1SFO - chains A and B of the 12 polymer chains in the assembly; structure by X-ray diffraction, 3.61 A resolution.

== Chain A ==
Name: DNA-directed RNA polymerase II largest subunit
Source organism: Saccharomyces cerevisiae
Notes: EC 2.7.7.6
UniProtKB: P04050 (RPB1_YEAST); residue numbers follow UniProt; this construct covers 1-1733
Chain sequence (1733 residues; row label = number of the first residue in the row):
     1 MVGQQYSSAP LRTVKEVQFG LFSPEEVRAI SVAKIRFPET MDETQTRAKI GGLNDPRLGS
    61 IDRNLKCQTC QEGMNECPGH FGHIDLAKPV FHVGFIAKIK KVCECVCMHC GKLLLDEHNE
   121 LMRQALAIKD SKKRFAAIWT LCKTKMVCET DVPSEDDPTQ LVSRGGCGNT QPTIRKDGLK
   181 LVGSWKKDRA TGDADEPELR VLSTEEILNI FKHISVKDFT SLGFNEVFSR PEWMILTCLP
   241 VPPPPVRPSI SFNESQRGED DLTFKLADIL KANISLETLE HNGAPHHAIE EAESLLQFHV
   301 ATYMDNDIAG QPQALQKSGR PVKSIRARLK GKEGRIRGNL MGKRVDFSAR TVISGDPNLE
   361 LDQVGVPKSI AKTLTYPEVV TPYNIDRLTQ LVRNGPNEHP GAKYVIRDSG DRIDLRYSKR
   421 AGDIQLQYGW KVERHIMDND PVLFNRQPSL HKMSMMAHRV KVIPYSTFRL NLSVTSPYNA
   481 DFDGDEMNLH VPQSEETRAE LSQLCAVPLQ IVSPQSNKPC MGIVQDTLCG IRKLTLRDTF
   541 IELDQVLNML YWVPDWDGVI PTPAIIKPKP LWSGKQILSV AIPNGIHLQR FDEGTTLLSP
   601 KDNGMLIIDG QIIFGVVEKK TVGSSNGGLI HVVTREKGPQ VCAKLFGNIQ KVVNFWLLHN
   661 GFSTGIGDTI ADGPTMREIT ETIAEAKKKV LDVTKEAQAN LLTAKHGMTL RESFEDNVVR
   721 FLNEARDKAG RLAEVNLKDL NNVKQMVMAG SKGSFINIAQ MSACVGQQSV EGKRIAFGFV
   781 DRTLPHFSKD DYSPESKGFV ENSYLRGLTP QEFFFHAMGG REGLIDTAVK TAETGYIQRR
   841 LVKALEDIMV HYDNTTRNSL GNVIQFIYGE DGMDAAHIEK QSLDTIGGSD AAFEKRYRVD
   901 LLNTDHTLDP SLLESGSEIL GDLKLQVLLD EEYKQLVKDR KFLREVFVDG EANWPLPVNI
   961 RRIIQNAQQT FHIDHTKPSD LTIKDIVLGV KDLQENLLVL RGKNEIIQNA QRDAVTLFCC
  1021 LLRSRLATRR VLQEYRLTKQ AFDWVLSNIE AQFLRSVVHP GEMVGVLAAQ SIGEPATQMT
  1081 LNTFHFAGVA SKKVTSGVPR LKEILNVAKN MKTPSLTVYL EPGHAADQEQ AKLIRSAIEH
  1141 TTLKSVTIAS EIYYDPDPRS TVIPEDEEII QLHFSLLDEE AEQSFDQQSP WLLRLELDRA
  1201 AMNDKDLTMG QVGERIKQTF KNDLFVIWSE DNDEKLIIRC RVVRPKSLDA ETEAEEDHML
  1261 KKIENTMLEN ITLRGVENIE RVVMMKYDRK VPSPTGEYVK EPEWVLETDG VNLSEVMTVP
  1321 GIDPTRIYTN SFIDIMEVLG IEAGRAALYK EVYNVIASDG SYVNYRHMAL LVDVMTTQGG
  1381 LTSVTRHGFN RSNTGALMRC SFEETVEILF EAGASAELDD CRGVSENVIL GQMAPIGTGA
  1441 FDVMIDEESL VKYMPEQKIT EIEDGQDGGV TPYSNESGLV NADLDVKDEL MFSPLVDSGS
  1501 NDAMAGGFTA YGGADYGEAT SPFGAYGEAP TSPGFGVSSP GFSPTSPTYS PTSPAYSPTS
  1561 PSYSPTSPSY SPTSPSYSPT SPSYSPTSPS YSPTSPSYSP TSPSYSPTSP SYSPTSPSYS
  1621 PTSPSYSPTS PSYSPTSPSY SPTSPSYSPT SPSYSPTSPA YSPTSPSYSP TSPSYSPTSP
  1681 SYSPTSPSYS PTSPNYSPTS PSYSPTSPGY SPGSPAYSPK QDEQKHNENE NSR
Disordered / not traced: 1-2, 155-160, 187-198, 1082-1091, 1177-1186, 1244-1253, 1446-1733
Metal / ion sites: Zn2+ site 1: C70, C77; Zn2+ site 2: C107, C148; Mg2+: D481, D483, D485 (shared with 1 residue of chain R)
Curated features (UniProtKB/Swiss-Prot):
  - region: P248 to D260 (Lid loop), N306 to K323 (Rudder loop), P810 to E822 (Bridging helix)
  - binding site (Zn(2+)): C67, C70, C77, H80, C107, C110, C148, C167
  - binding site (Mg(2+)): D481, D483, D485
  - modified residue: T1471 (Phosphothreonine)
  - cross-link (Glycyl lysine isopeptide (Lys-Gly)): K695 (interchain with G-Cter in ubiquitin), K1246 (interchain with G-Cter in ubiquitin), K1350 (interchain with G-Cter in ubiquitin)
  - natural variant: S1653 to P1659 (deletion: In strain: A364A)
  - mutagenesis: K1246 (K1246R: Impairs ubiquitination during transcription stress)

== Chain B ==
Name: DNA-directed RNA polymerase II 140 kDa polypeptide
Source organism: Saccharomyces cerevisiae
Notes: EC 2.7.7.6
UniProtKB: P08518 (RPB2_YEAST); residues 1-1224 here = UniProt positions 1-1224
Chain sequence (1224 residues; row label = number of the first residue in the row):
     1 MSDLANSEKY YDEDPYGFED ESAPITAEDS WAVISAFFRE KGLVSQQLDS FNQFVDYTLQ
    61 DIICEDSTLI LEQLAQHTTE SDNISRKYEI SFGKIYVTKP MVNESDGVTH ALYPQEARLR
   121 NLTYSSGLFV DVKKRTYEAI DVPGRELKYE LIAEESEDDS ESGKVFIGRL PIMLRSKNCY
   181 LSEATESDLY KLKECPFDMG GYFIINGSEK VLIAQERSAG NIVQVFKKAA PSPISHVAEI
   241 RSALEKGSRF ISTLQVKLYG REGSSARTIK ATLPYIKQDI PIVIIFRALG IIPDGEILEH
   301 ICYDVNDWQM LEMLKPCVED GFVIQDRETA LDFIGRRGTA LGIKKEKRIQ YAKDILQKEF
   361 LPHITQLEGF ESRKAFFLGY MINRLLLCAL DRKDQDDRDH FGKKRLDLAG PLLAQLFKTL
   421 FKKLTKDIFR YMQRTVEEAH DFNMKLAINA KTITSGLKYA LATGNWGEQK KAMSSRAGVS
   481 QVLNRYTYSS TLSHLRRTNT PIGRDGKLAK PRQLHNTHWG LVCPAETPEG QACGLVKNLS
   541 LMSCISVGTD PMPIITFLSE WGMEPLEDYV PHQSPDATRV FVNGVWHGVH RNPARLMETL
   601 RTLRRKGDIN PEVSMIRDIR EKELKIFTDA GRVYRPLFIV EDDESLGHKE LKVRKGHIAK
   661 LMATEYQDIE GGFEDVEEYT WSSLLNEGLV EYIDAEEEES ILIAMQPEDL EPAEANEEND
   721 LDVDPAKRIR VSHHATTFTH CEIHPSMILG VAASIIPFPD HNQSPRNTYQ SAMGKQAMGV
   781 FLTNYNVRMD TMANILYYPQ KPLGTTRAME YLKFRELPAG QNAIVAIACY SGYNQEDSMI
   841 MNQSSIDRGL FRSLFFRSYM DQEKKYGMSI TETFEKPQRT NTLRMKHGTY DKLDDDGLIA
   901 PGVRVSGEDV IIGKTTPISP DEEELGQRTA YHSKRDASTP LRSTENGIVD QVLVTTNQDG
   961 LKFVKVRVRT TKIPQIGDKF ASRHGQKGTI GITYRREDMP FTAEGIVPDL IINPHAIPSR
  1021 MTVAHLIECL LSKVAALSGN EGDASPFTDI TVEGISKLLR EHGYQSRGFE VMYNGHTGKK
  1081 LMAQIFFGPT YYQRLRHMVD DKIHARARGP MQVLTRQPVE GRSRDGGLRF GEMERDCMIA
  1141 HGAASFLKER LMEASDAFRV HICGICGLMT VIAKLNHNQF ECKGCDNKID IYQIHIPYAA
  1201 KLLFQELMAM NITPRLYTDR SRDF
Disordered / not traced: 1-19, 71-89, 135-163, 336-344, 438-445, 503-508, 669-677, 716-721, 920-932
Metal / ion sites: Zn2+: C1163, C1166, C1182

== Chain A / chain B interface ==
Residue-residue contacts (377; chain A residue first):
  Q4(A) - F1158(B)
  Q4(A) - R1159(B)  hydrogen bond
  Q5(A) - R1159(B)  hydrogen bond (backbone-side chain)
  Y6(A) - L1175(B)
  S7(A) - R1159(B)
  S7(A) - H1161(B)
  S7(A) - L1175(B)
  S7(A) - F1180(B)
  S7(A) - Q1193(B)  hydrogen bond
  S8(A) - N1178(B)  hydrogen bond
  S8(A) - F1180(B)
  A9(A) - Q1193(B)
  P10(A) - I1191(B)
  P10(A) - Q1193(B)  hydrogen bond (backbone-backbone)
  L11(A) - Q1193(B)
  R12(A) - Y1192(B)  hydrogen bond
  R12(A) - Q1193(B)  hydrogen bond (backbone-backbone)
  R12(A) - I1194(B)
  R12(A) - T1218(B)
  T13(A) - T1218(B)
  V14(A) - Y1217(B)
  K15(A) - Y1217(B)  hydrogen bond (backbone-backbone)
  K15(A) - T1218(B)
  K15(A) - D1219(B)
  K15(A) - R1220(B)
  E16(A) - R1215(B)
  E16(A) - L1216(B)
  E16(A) - Y1217(B)  hydrogen bond (backbone-backbone)
  E16(A) - R1220(B)
  E16(A) - S1221(B)
  E16(A) - R1222(B)
  V17(A) - R1215(B)
  V17(A) - L1216(B)  hydrophobic
  Q18(A) - T1213(B)  hydrogen bond (backbone-side chain)
  Q18(A) - R1215(B)  hydrogen bond (backbone-backbone)
  F19(A) - T1213(B)
  G20(A) - I1212(B)
  G20(A) - T1213(B)  hydrogen bond (backbone-backbone)
  L21(A) - N1211(B)
  L21(A) - I1212(B)  hydrophobic
  L21(A) - T1213(B)
  F22(A) - M1208(B)
  F22(A) - N1211(B)  hydrogen bond (backbone-side chain)
  F22(A) - I1212(B)
  E26(A) - R1215(B)  salt bridge
  A29(A) - K1183(B)
  I30(A) - T1170(B)
  I30(A) - K1183(B)  hydrogen bond (backbone-side chain)
  R47(A) - S919(B)
  T69(A) - K1174(B)
  C70(A) - A1173(B)
  Q71(A) - A1173(B)
  Q71(A) - L1175(B)  hydrogen bond (side chain-backbone)
  Q71(A) - N1176(B)
  Q71(A) - H1177(B)
  E76(A) - R1159(B)  salt bridge
  G79(A) - K1201(B)
  G79(A) - Q1205(B)  hydrogen bond (backbone-side chain)
  F81(A) - Q1205(B)
  F81(A) - M1208(B)  hydrophobic
  F81(A) - A1209(B)
  H92(A) - M1210(B)
  H92(A) - N1211(B)
  L236(A) - N1211(B)
  C238(A) - N1211(B)
  P240(A) - M1208(B)
  P240(A) - A1209(B)  hydrophobic
  P242(A) - A1209(B)  hydrophobic
  P245(A) - L1114(B)
  P245(A) - Y1198(B)
  P245(A) - K1201(B)
  V246(A) - L1114(B)
  V246(A) - Q1205(B)
  E254(A) - R884(B)  salt bridge
  E254(A) - I918(B)
  E254(A) - R935(B)
  S255(A) - I918(B)
  Y303(A) - A1209(B)  hydrogen bond (side chain-backbone)
  M304(A) - M1210(B)  hydrophobic
  R320(A) - Q469(B)  hydrogen bond (side chain-backbone)
  R320(A) - K470(B)  hydrogen bond (side chain-backbone)
  R320(A) - K471(B)
  I325(A) - A1209(B)
  I325(A) - M1210(B)  hydrophobic
  R328(A) - E1206(B)
  L329(A) - L1203(B)  hydrophobic
  L329(A) - E1206(B)
  L329(A) - L1207(B)  hydrophobic
  L329(A) - M1210(B)  hydrophobic
  R335(A) - L1202(B)
  R335(A) - E1206(B)  salt bridge
  I336(A) - L1203(B)  hydrophobic
  R337(A) - R1129(B)
  R337(A) - E1132(B)  salt bridge
  G338(A) - R1129(B)  hydrogen bond (backbone-side chain)
  N339(A) - T1115(B)
  N339(A) - Q1117(B)  hydrogen bond (backbone-side chain)
  N339(A) - D1156(B)
  N339(A) - A1199(B)
  L340(A) - P1197(B)  hydrophobic
  L340(A) - A1199(B)  hydrophobic
  L340(A) - A1200(B)
  M341(A) - E1132(B)
  M341(A) - R1135(B)
  G342(A) - R1129(B)  hydrogen bond (backbone-side chain)
  G342(A) - F1130(B)
  G342(A) - E1132(B)
  K343(A) - Q1117(B)
  K343(A) - R1129(B)
  K343(A) - F1130(B)  hydrogen bond (backbone-backbone)
  K343(A) - L1151(B)  hydrogen bond (side chain-backbone)
  K343(A) - S1155(B)
  K343(A) - D1156(B)  salt bridge
  K343(A) - P1197(B)
  R344(A) - Q1117(B)
  R344(A) - P1118(B)
  R344(A) - V1119(B)
  R344(A) - E1120(B)
  R344(A) - G1127(B)  hydrogen bond (side chain-backbone)
  R344(A) - L1128(B)
  R344(A) - R1129(B)
  R344(A) - S1155(B)
  V345(A) - P1118(B)
  V345(A) - G1127(B)
  V345(A) - L1128(B)  hydrogen bond (backbone-backbone)
  V345(A) - F1130(B)  hydrophobic
  V345(A) - R1150(B)
  V345(A) - S1155(B)
  D346(A) - R1106(B)  salt bridge
  D346(A) - R1108(B)
  D346(A) - P1118(B)
  D346(A) - R1150(B)  hydrogen bond (backbone-side chain)
  D346(A) - A1154(B)
  D346(A) - S1155(B)
  F347(A) - R1106(B)
  F347(A) - A1107(B)  hydrophobic
  F347(A) - R1108(B)
  F347(A) - R1150(B)  hydrogen bond (backbone-side chain)
  S348(A) - A1105(B)
  S348(A) - R1106(B)  hydrogen bond (backbone-backbone)
  S348(A) - L1128(B)
  A349(A) - A1105(B)  hydrophobic
  A349(A) - L1128(B)
  R350(A) - K1102(B)
  R350(A) - I1103(B)
  R350(A) - H1104(B)  hydrogen bond (backbone-backbone)
  R350(A) - L1128(B)
  T351(A) - V1099(B)
  T351(A) - I1103(B)
  G355(A) - Y833(B)
  D356(A) - Y833(B)  hydrogen bond
  P357(A) - G832(B)
  P357(A) - Y833(B)  hydrophobic
  N358(A) - Y833(B)  hydrogen bond
  I370(A) - I1103(B)  hydrophobic
  T373(A) - A1107(B)
  L374(A) - R1106(B)
  L374(A) - A1107(B)  hydrophobic
  R412(A) - R1108(B)
  E433(A) - R1108(B)  salt bridge
  L443(A) - M1138(B)  hydrophobic
  L443(A) - F1146(B)  hydrophobic
  N445(A) - E1134(B)
  Q447(A) - R1129(B)
  Q447(A) - E1134(B)  hydrogen bond
  S449(A) - M1133(B)
  S449(A) - E1134(B)  hydrogen bond
  S449(A) - C1137(B)
  H451(A) - C1137(B)  hydrogen bond (backbone-side chain)
  K452(A) - A1140(B)  hydrogen bond (side chain-backbone)
  K452(A) - H1141(B)
  M455(A) - E1134(B)
  M455(A) - C1137(B)  hydrophobic
  M455(A) - M1138(B)  hydrophobic
  M455(A) - H1141(B)
  Y465(A) - I976(B)  hydrophobic
  S466(A) - Q975(B)  hydrogen bond
  S466(A) - V1099(B)
  S466(A) - D1100(B)
  S466(A) - I1103(B)
  T467(A) - I976(B)
  T467(A) - G977(B)
  R469(A) - Y833(B)
  R469(A) - I976(B)
  R469(A) - G991(B)  hydrogen bond (side chain-backbone)
  L472(A) - Q835(B)
  D481(A) - E836(B)
  D481(A) - D837(B)
  F482(A) - Q835(B)
  F482(A) - E836(B)  hydrogen bond (backbone-backbone)
  F482(A) - D837(B)
  F482(A) - S838(B)
  F482(A) - T989(B)
  D483(A) - D837(B)
  D483(A) - K979(B)
  D483(A) - K987(B)
  D483(A) - G988(B)
  D483(A) - T989(B)
  G484(A) - T989(B)
  H490(A) - F1130(B)
  H490(A) - R1150(B)  hydrogen bond
  V491(A) - R1150(B)  hydrogen bond (backbone-side chain)
  P492(A) - E1149(B)
  Q493(A) - E1149(B)  hydrogen bond (backbone-side chain)
  S494(A) - E1149(B)  hydrogen bond (backbone-side chain)
  E496(A) - S1145(B)
  T497(A) - F1146(B)
  T497(A) - E1149(B)  hydrogen bond
  E500(A) - A1143(B)
  E500(A) - A1144(B)  hydrogen bond (side chain-backbone)
  E500(A) - S1145(B)  hydrogen bond (side chain-backbone)
  E500(A) - F1146(B)  hydrogen bond (side chain-backbone)
  L501(A) - F1146(B)  hydrophobic
  L504(A) - H1141(B)
  L504(A) - G1142(B)
  C505(A) - M1138(B)  hydrophobic
  C505(A) - H1141(B)
  C505(A) - A1143(B)  hydrophobic
  V524(A) - Q835(B)
  Q525(A) - Q835(B)
  Q525(A) - E836(B)  hydrogen bond
  Q525(A) - H1015(B)
  D526(A) - C829(B)  hydrogen bond
  D526(A) - G832(B)
  D526(A) - Q835(B)  hydrogen bond (backbone-side chain)
  D526(A) - N1013(B)  hydrogen bond
  D526(A) - H1015(B)
  T527(A) - Q835(B)
  C529(A) - H1015(B)
  Q545(A) - K1079(B)
  L658(A) - Y830(B)
  L658(A) - N1074(B)
  L658(A) - L1081(B)
  H659(A) - N1074(B)  hydrogen bond
  H659(A) - T1077(B)
  H659(A) - L1081(B)
  N660(A) - L1081(B)
  N660(A) - M1082(B)  hydrogen bond (backbone-backbone)
  N660(A) - A1083(B)  hydrogen bond (backbone-backbone)
  G661(A) - L1081(B)
  G661(A) - A1083(B)
  F662(A) - A828(B)
  F662(A) - C829(B)  hydrogen bond (backbone-backbone)
  F662(A) - P1014(B)
  S663(A) - I827(B)  hydrogen bond (side chain-backbone)
  S663(A) - P1014(B)
  S663(A) - I1085(B)
  S663(A) - F1086(B)  hydrogen bond (side chain-backbone)
  T664(A) - I827(B)
  T664(A) - P1014(B)
  T664(A) - F1086(B)
  G665(A) - L1026(B)
  G665(A) - F1069(B)
  G665(A) - F1086(B)
  I666(A) - L1026(B)  hydrophobic
  I666(A) - L1030(B)  hydrophobic
  I666(A) - F1086(B)
  G667(A) - R1067(B)
  I670(A) - V1052(B)  hydrophobic
  M746(A) - P1014(B)
  M746(A) - H1015(B)
  M746(A) - P1018(B)  hydrophobic
  S751(A) - H1015(B)
  K752(A) - H1015(B)
  N757(A) - P1018(B)
  N757(A) - M1021(B)
  Q760(A) - M1021(B)
  M761(A) - P1018(B)
  M761(A) - V1023(B)  hydrophobic
  E771(A) - K510(B)
  E771(A) - Q513(B)
  A776(A) - N516(B)
  G778(A) - H515(B)
  G778(A) - N516(B)  hydrogen bond (backbone-side chain)
  F779(A) - N516(B)
  F779(A) - T517(B)
  F779(A) - E698(B)
  F779(A) - E699(B)
  V780(A) - E699(B)  hydrogen bond (backbone-side chain)
  R782(A) - E698(B)
  R782(A) - E699(B)  hydrogen bond (side chain-backbone)
  R782(A) - I701(B)  hydrogen bond (side chain-backbone)
  R782(A) - L702(B)
  T783(A) - N516(B)
  P785(A) - E698(B)
  P785(A) - I701(B)  hydrophobic
  P785(A) - L702(B)
  P785(A) - I703(B)  hydrogen bond (backbone-backbone)
  H786(A) - W519(B)  hydrogen bond
  H786(A) - I703(B)  hydrogen bond (side chain-backbone)
  H786(A) - M705(B)  hydrogen bond
  H786(A) - E742(B)  salt bridge
  F787(A) - L702(B)
  E795(A) - V731(B)
  E801(A) - I729(B)
  N802(A) - R728(B)
  N802(A) - I729(B)  hydrogen bond (side chain-backbone)
  Y804(A) - H761(B)
  Y804(A) - N762(B)
  Y804(A) - Q763(B)
  Y804(A) - M1021(B)  hydrophobic
  L805(A) - H761(B)  hydrogen bond (backbone-side chain)
  R806(A) - A726(B)
  R806(A) - K727(B)
  R806(A) - R728(B)
  R806(A) - H761(B)
  G807(A) - R728(B)
  G807(A) - H761(B)
  L808(A) - R728(B)  hydrogen bond (backbone-side chain)
  L808(A) - D760(B)
  T809(A) - R730(B)
  T809(A) - F1047(B)
  P810(A) - W519(B)
  P810(A) - M705(B)  hydrophobic
  P810(A) - P745(B)  hydrophobic
  P810(A) - F1047(B)
  Q811(A) - M705(B)
  F813(A) - I748(B)  hydrophobic
  F813(A) - L749(B)  hydrophobic
  F813(A) - P759(B)
  F813(A) - N767(B)
  F813(A) - F1047(B)  hydrophobic
  F814(A) - L514(B)  hydrophobic
  F814(A) - H515(B)
  F814(A) - N516(B)
  F814(A) - W519(B)  hydrophobic
  H816(A) - S764(B)  hydrogen bond (side chain-backbone)
  A817(A) - L514(B)  hydrophobic
  A817(A) - P524(B)  hydrophobic
  A817(A) - S764(B)
  M818(A) - L514(B)
  M818(A) - N516(B)
  R821(A) - R512(B)  hydrogen bond (side chain-backbone)
  R821(A) - L514(B)
  R821(A) - P524(B)  hydrogen bond (side chain-backbone)
  R821(A) - G534(B)
  E822(A) - Q513(B)
  L824(A) - C533(B)  hydrophobic
  L824(A) - T768(B)
  L824(A) - Y769(B)
  I825(A) - R512(B)
  I825(A) - C533(B)  hydrophobic
  A828(A) - G530(B)
  Q838(A) - M1133(B)
  R839(A) - E1132(B)  salt bridge
  K843(A) - R1135(B)
  E846(A) - R1135(B)  salt bridge
  M1063(A) - I1139(B)
  Q1070(A) - D1136(B)
  Q1070(A) - A1140(B)
  K1144(A) - E262(B)  salt bridge
  N1265(A) - G263(B)
  E1269(A) - E262(B)
  E1269(A) - G263(B)
  L1409(A) - L1207(B)  hydrophobic
  F1410(A) - M1210(B)  hydrophobic
  F1410(A) - I1212(B)  hydrophobic
  G1413(A) - I1212(B)
  L1418(A) - R1222(B)
  C1421(A) - R1220(B)  hydrogen bond (backbone-side chain)
  R1422(A) - R1220(B)
  V1424(A) - I1139(B)  hydrophobic
  V1428(A) - L1151(B)  hydrophobic
  I1429(A) - P1197(B)
  I1429(A) - A1200(B)
  L1430(A) - M1152(B)
  L1430(A) - H1195(B)
  L1430(A) - I1196(B)
  L1430(A) - P1197(B)
  G1431(A) - M1152(B)
  G1431(A) - H1195(B)
  G1431(A) - P1197(B)
  I1436(A) - I1139(B)  hydrophobic
  I1436(A) - G1142(B)
  T1438(A) - G1142(B)  hydrogen bond (backbone-backbone)
  T1438(A) - A1144(B)
  G1439(A) - A1144(B)
Interface residues without a listed pair, chain A (214 interface residues in all): R63, Q68, M74, C77, P78, F228, W233, P243, P248, E333, V352, T375, P448, M453, T475, A480, E486, N488, Q510, N654, L657, N742, G753, V770, I775, F777, L784, S788, K789, E812, G820, V829, V842, V1066, D1420, S1425, Q1432, M1433, A1434, G1437
Interface residues without a listed pair, chain B (200 interface residues in all): S265, D397, H518, C523, T527, K537, R620, S700, A704, P725, P765, S831, N834, I992, I1017, S1019, I1027, E1053, H1076, K1080, Q1084, G1109, M1111, R1116, G1131, L1147, K1148, V1160, C1166, L1168, G1184, F1204, P1214

== In short ==
The interface between chain A and chain B involves 214 residues on one side and 200 on the other; the contacts
include 73 hydrogen bonds and 12 salt bridges. Polar pairs include E26(A)-R1215(B), E76(A)-R1159(B) and
E254(A)-R884(B).
Here chain A is DNA-directed RNA polymerase II largest subunit and chain B is DNA-directed RNA polymerase II
140 kDa polypeptide, both from Saccharomyces cerevisiae. Entry 1SFO (RNA polymerase II strand separated
elongation complex) was determined by X-ray diffraction.
